PDB entry 2O7P | X-ray diffraction, 3.00 A resolution | chains A and B

== Chain A (and B) ==
Name: Riboflavin biosynthesis protein ribD
Organism: Escherichia coli
Notes: EC 3.5.4.26, 1.1.1.193; chain B of this document is another copy of the same molecule, construct and numbering; everything in this record applies to it too
Reference sequence: P25539 (RIBD_ECOLI); residue numbers follow UniProt; this construct covers 2-367
Sequence (380 residues; each row starts with the number of its first residue; numbers below 1 keep their minus sign (Thr-4 is residue -4)):
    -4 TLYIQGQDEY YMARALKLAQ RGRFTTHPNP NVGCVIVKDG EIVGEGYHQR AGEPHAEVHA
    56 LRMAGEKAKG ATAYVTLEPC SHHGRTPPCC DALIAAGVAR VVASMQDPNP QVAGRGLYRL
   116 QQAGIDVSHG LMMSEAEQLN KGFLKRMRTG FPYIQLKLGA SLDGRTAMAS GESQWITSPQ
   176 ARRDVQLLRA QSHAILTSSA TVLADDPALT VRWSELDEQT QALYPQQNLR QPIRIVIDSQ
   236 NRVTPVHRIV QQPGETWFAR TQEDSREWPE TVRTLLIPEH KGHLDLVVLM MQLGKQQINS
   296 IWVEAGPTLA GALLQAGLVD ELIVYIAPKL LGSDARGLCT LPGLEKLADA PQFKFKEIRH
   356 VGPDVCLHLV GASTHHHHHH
Not modelled in the structure: 76-81, 105, 340-346, 368-375 (chain B: 75-84, 105, 162-169, 368-375)
Disulfides: Cys75-Cys85
Modified residues: Mse7, Mse58, Mse100, Mse127, Mse128, Mse142, Mse163, Mse285, Mse286 (selenomethionine; parent Met)
Sequence notes: cloning artifact (-4 to 1, 368-369); expression tag (370-375)
Small-molecule neighbours: NADP (NAP; NADP nicotinamide-adenine-dinucleotide phosphate): Lys152, Gly154, Thr161, Ala162, Mse163, Ala164, Ser165, Trp170, Ser193, Ser194, Ala195, Thr196, Ala199, Asp200, Ile232, Asp233, Ser234, Gln235, Arg237, His278, Leu279, Leu281, Glu299, Ala300, Gly301, Pro302, Thr303, Leu304, Ala307
UniProt features mapped onto this chain:
  - active site: Glu52 (Proton donor)
  - binding site (Zn(2+)): His50, Cys75, Cys84
  - binding site (NADP(+)): Thr161 to Ala164, Trp170, Thr196, Asp200, Ser234, Gly301 to Leu304
  - binding site (substrate): Ser168, Arg184, Leu204, Arg207, Glu299

== How chain A and chain B interact ==
Pairs across the interface - 41 pairs, chain A then chain B:
  Leu157(A) - Leu317(B)  hydrophobic
  Leu157(A) - Leu364(B)  hydrophobic
  Asp158(A) - Leu333(B)
  Asp158(A) - Cys334(B)
  Arg160(A) - Leu333(B)  hydrogen bond (side chain-backbone)
  Arg160(A) - Cys334(B)  hydrogen bond (side chain-backbone)
  Arg160(A) - Thr335(B)
  Ile321(A) - Phe350(B)
  Pro323(A) - Gln347(B)
  Pro323(A) - Phe348(B)
  Pro323(A) - Phe350(B)  hydrophobic
  Pro323(A) - Leu364(B)  hydrophobic
  Lys324(A) - Gln347(B)
  Leu325(A) - Ala343(B)
  Leu325(A) - Gln347(B)  hydrogen bond (backbone-side chain)
  Leu326(A) - Leu339(B)
  Leu326(A) - Leu342(B)
  Gly327(A) - Glu340(B)
  Cys334(A) - Asp158(B)
  Thr335(A) - Arg160(B)  hydrogen bond
  Thr335(A) - Ser328(B)
  Leu336(A) - Leu325(B)  hydrophobic
  Leu336(A) - Leu326(B)
  Leu336(A) - Gly327(B)
  Leu336(A) - Ser328(B)  hydrogen bond (backbone-backbone)
  Pro337(A) - Ser328(B)
  Phe348(A) - Pro323(B)
  Phe350(A) - Ile321(B)
  Phe350(A) - Pro358(B)
  Phe350(A) - Val360(B)
  Lys351(A) - His355(B)  hydrogen bond (backbone-side chain)
  Ile353(A) - Ile353(B)  hydrophobic
  Ile353(A) - Arg354(B)
  Ile353(A) - Val360(B)  hydrophobic
  Arg354(A) - Ile353(B)
  His355(A) - Lys351(B)  hydrogen bond (side chain-backbone)
  His355(A) - Ile353(B)
  Pro358(A) - Phe350(B)
  Val360(A) - Phe350(B)  hydrophobic
  Val360(A) - Ile353(B)  hydrophobic
  Leu364(A) - Leu157(B)  hydrophobic
Interface residues without a listed pair, chain A (31 interface residues in all): Gly159, Leu309, Leu317, Ala322, Gly332, Gln347, Lys349, Asp359, Leu362
Interface residues without a listed pair, chain B (32 interface residues in all): Ala322, Leu336, Lys349, Asp359, Leu362

== Overview ==
31 residues of chain A and 32 residues of chain B are in contact, with 7 hydrogen bonds. Among the polar pairs
are Arg160(A)-Leu333(B), Arg160(A)-Cys334(B) and Leu325(A)-Gln347(B). Ligands of chain A: NADP.
Chain A and chain B are both Riboflavin biosynthesis protein ribD (Escherichia coli); the structure, The
crystal structure of RibD from Escherichia coli in complex with the oxidised NADP+ cofactor in ..., was
determined by X-ray diffraction together with 2OBC and 2G6V from the same study.
